PDB entry 6MML | electron microscopy, 7.14 A resolution (low resolution: residue-level contacts below are approximate; hydrogen-bond / salt-bridge calls are withheld) | chains B and C of the 4 polymer chains in the assembly

Chain B:
Name: Glutamate receptor ionotropic, NMDA 2A
From: Rattus norvegicus
UniProtKB: Q00959 (NMDE1_RAT); numbering as in UniProt (aligned over 1-837)
Chain sequence (837 residues; row label = number of the first residue in the row):
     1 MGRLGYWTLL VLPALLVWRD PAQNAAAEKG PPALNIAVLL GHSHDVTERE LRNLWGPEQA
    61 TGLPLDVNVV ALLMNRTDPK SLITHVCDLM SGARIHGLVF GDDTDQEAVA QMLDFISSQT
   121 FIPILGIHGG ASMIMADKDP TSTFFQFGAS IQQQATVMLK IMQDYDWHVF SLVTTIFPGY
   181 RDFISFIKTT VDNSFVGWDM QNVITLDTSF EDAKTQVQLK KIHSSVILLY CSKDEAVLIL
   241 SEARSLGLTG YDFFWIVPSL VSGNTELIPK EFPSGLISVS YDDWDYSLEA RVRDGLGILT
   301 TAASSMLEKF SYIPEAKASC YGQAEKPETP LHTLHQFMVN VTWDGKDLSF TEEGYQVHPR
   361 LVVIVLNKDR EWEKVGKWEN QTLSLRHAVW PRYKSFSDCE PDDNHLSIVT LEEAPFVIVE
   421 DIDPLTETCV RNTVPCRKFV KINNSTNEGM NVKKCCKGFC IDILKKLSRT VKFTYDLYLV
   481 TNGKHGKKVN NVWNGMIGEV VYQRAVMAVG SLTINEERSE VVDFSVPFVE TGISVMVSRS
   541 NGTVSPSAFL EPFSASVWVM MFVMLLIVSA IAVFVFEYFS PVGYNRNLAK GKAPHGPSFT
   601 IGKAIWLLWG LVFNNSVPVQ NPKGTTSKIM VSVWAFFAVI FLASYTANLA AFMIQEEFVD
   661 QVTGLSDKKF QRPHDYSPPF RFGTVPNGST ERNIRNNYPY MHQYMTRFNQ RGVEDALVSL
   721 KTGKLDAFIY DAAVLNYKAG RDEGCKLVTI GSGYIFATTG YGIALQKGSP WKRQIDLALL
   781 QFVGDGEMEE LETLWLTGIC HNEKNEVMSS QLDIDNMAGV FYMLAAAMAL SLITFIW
Unresolved in the structure: 1-33, 324-329, 539-554, 580-597, 801-808
Differences from the reference sequence: conflict Thr-758 (Ser in Q00959)
Disulfides: Cys-87/Cys-320, Cys-429/Cys-455, Cys-745/Cys-800
Covalent attachments: N-acetylglucosamine (NAG) linked to Asn-75, Asn-340, Asn-380, Asn-443, Asn-444, Asn-687

Chain C:
Name: Glutamate receptor ionotropic, NMDA 1
From: Rattus norvegicus
UniProtKB: P35439 (NMDZ1_RAT), isoform P35439-5; residue numbers follow UniProt; this construct covers 1-838
Chain sequence (838 residues; each row starts with the number of its first residue):
     1 MSTMHLLTFA LLFSCSFARA ACDPKIVNIG AVLSTRKHEQ MFREAVNQAN KRHGSWKIQL
    61 NATSVTHKPN AIQMALSVCE DLISSQVYAI LVSHPPTPND HFTPTPVSYT AGFYRIPVLG
   121 LTTRMSIYSD KSIHLSFLRT VPPYSHQSSV WFEMMRVYNW NHIILLVSDD HEGRAAQKRL
   181 ETLLEERESK AEKVLQFDPG TKNVTALLME ARELEARVII LSASEDDAAT VYRAAAMLNM
   241 TGSGYVWLVG EREISGNALR YAPDGIIGLQ LINGKNESAH ISDAVGVVAQ AVHELLEKEN
   301 ITDPPRGCVG NTNIWKTGPL FKRVLMSSKY ADGVTGRVEF NEDGDRKFAN YSIMNLQNRK
   361 LVQVGIYNGT HVIPNDRKII WPGGETEKPR GYQMSTRLKI VTIHQEPFVY VKPTMSDGTC
   421 KEEFTVNGDP VKKVICTGPN DTSPGSPRHT VPQCCYGFCI DLLIKLARTM NFTYEVHLVA
   481 DGKFGTQERV NNSNKKEWNG MMGELLSGQA DMIVAPLTIN NERAQYIEFS KPFKYQGLTI
   541 LVKKEIPRST LDSFMQPFQS TLWLLVGLSV HVVAVMLYLL DRFSPFGRFK VNSEEEEEDA
   601 LTLSSAMWFS WGVLLNSGIG EGAPRSFSAR ILGMVWAGFA MIIVASYTAN LAAFLVLDRP
   661 EERITGINDP RLRNPSDKFI YATVKQSSVD IYFRRQVELS TMYRHMEKHN YESAAEAIQA
   721 VRDNKLHAFI WDSAVLEFEA SQKCDLVTTG ELFFRSGFGI GMRKDSPWKQ NVSLSILKSH
   781 ENGFMEDLDK TWVRYQECDS RSNAPATLTF ENMAGVFMLV AGGIVAGIFL IFIEIAYK
Unresolved in the structure: 1-24, 545-559, 586-600, 618-626, 798-807
Disulfides: Cys-420/Cys-454, Cys-436/Cys-455
Covalent attachments: N-acetylglucosamine (NAG) linked to Asn-61, Asn-203, Asn-239, Asn-276, Asn-300, Asn-350, Asn-368, Asn-440, Asn-471, Asn-491, Asn-771

Chain B / chain C interface:
Pairs across the interface (59):
  Asn-515(B) with Leu-777(C)
  Glu-516(B) with Leu-777(C)
  Ser-519(B) with Leu-777(C)
  Pro-527(B) with Tyr-535(C)
  Glu-530(B) with Tyr-535(C); Gln-536(C); Arg-755(C); Ser-756(C)
  Ser-556(B) with Leu-808(C); Phe-810(C)
  Val-557(B) with Leu-808(C); Phe-810(C)
  Met-560(B) with Phe-810(C)
  Met-561(B) with Phe-817(C)
  Met-564(B) with Phe-817(C)
  Tyr-578(B) with Ile-835(C); Lys-838(C)
  Lys-623(B) with Trp-608(C)
  Thr-625(B) with Trp-608(C)
  Thr-626(B) with Ile-831(C)
  Lys-628(B) with Trp-608(C)
  Val-631(B) with Ser-617(C)
  Ser-632(B) with Leu-615(C); Ser-617(C)
  Val-633(B) with Val-820(C)
  Ala-635(B) with Leu-615(C); Ser-617(C)
  Phe-636(B) with Trp-563(C); Leu-615(C)
  Phe-637(B) with Phe-817(C)
  Ala-643(B) with Thr-648(C); Leu-651(C)
  Ser-644(B) with Met-813(C)
  Thr-646(B) with Thr-648(C)
  Ala-647(B) with Leu-651(C); Leu-655(C); Val-656(C)
  Asn-648(B) with Thr-809(C)
  Ile-654(B) with Val-656(C)
  Asn-697(B) with Glu-781(C)
  Tyr-754(B) with Glu-786(C)
  Ile-755(B) with Glu-786(C)
  Phe-756(B) with Glu-786(C)
  Arg-773(B) with Ala-524(C); Gln-525(C); Tyr-526(C); Glu-528(C); Lys-764(C)
  Leu-777(B) with Asn-521(C); Gln-525(C)
  Leu-780(B) with Asn-520(C); Asn-521(C); Ala-524(C)
  Gln-781(B) with Asn-521(C)
  Gly-784(B) with Tyr-692(C)
  Asp-785(B) with Tyr-692(C); Gln-696(C)
  Gly-786(B) with Tyr-692(C); Gln-696(C)
Interface residues without a listed pair, chain B (49 interface residues in all): Asp-523, Phe-524, Ser-525, Ala-555, Ile-571, Ile-629, Val-639, Ile-640, Ala-650, Thr-758, Val-783
Interface residues without a listed pair, chain C (46 interface residues in all): Ile-527, Lys-531, Pro-532, Trp-611, Val-644, Arg-695, Glu-737, Phe-754, Gln-770, Asn-782, Asp-789, Val-816, Ile-824

In short:
49 residues of chain B and 46 residues of chain C are in contact. Covalently linked N-acetylglucosamine: at
Asn-75(B), Asn-340(B), Asn-380(B), Asn-443(B), Asn-444(B) and Asn-687(B). Covalently linked
N-acetylglucosamine: at Asn-61(C), Asn-203(C), Asn-239(C), Asn-276(C), Asn-300(C) and Asn-350(C) and 5 more.
Here chain B is Glutamate receptor ionotropic, NMDA 2A and chain C is Glutamate receptor ionotropic, NMDA 1,
both from Rattus norvegicus. Entry 6MML (Diheteromeric NMDA receptor GluN1/GluN2A in the
'2-Knuckle-Asymmetric' conformation, in complex with glycine and glutamate, in the ...) was determined by
electron microscopy, deposited together with 6MM9, 6MMA, 6MMB, 6MMG, 6MMH, 6MMI and 12 further entries.
